PDB entry 5VOF | X-ray diffraction, 2.25 A resolution | chains H and L of the 3 polymer chains in the assembly

# Chain H
Molecule: Coagulation factor X
Source organism: Homo sapiens
Notes: EC 3.4.21.6
UniProtKB: P00742 (FA10_HUMAN); the construct lacks a stretch of the UniProt sequence and is renumbered around it, so the offset changes along the chain: 16-61 = UniProt 235-280; 62-124 = UniProt 282-344; 125-131 = UniProt 346-352; 132-146 = UniProt 355-369; 4 more segments
Sequence (233 residues; row label = number of the first residue in the row; note: 2 numbers in that range are skipped by the numbering (no residue carries them; nothing is unmodelled there); a row labelled like 131A-131B holds insertion residues (131A, then the next letters in order)):
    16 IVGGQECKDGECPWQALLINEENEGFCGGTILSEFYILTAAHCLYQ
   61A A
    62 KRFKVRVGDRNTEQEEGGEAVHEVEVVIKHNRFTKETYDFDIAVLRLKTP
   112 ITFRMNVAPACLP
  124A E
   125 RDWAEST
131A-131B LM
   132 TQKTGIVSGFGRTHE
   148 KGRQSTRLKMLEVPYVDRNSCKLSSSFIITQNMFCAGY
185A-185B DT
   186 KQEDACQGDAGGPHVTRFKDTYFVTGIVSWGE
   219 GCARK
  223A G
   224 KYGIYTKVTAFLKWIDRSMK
Disordered / not traced: 148-149
Cystine bridges: Cys22-Cys27, Cys42-Cys58, Cys168-Cys182
Sequence notes: engineered mutation Ala195 (Ser419 in P00742)
Metal / ion sites: Ca2+: Asp70, Asn72, Gln75, Glu76, Glu80; Na+: Tyr185, Asp185A, Arg222, Lys224
Small-molecule neighbours: Rivaroxaban (RIV; 5-chloro-N-({(5S)-2-oxo-3-[4-(3-oxomorpholin-4-yl)phenyl]-1,3-oxazolidin-5-yl}methyl)thiophene-2-carboxamide): Lys96, Glu97, Thr98, Tyr99, Phe174, Asp189, Ala190, Cys191, Gln192, Val213, Ser214, Trp215, Gly216, Glu217, Gly219, Gly226, Ile227, Tyr228
Swiss-Prot annotation at these positions:
  - active site (Charge relay system): His57, Asp102

# Chain L
Molecule: Coagulation factor X
Source organism: Homo sapiens
Notes: EC 3.4.21.6
UniProtKB: P00742 (FA10_HUMAN); residues 88-138 here correspond to UniProt positions 128-178 (UniProt number = residue number + 40)
Sequence (51 residues; each row starts with the number of its first residue):
    88 LCSLDNGDCDQFCHEEQNSVVCSCARGYTLADNGKACIPTGPYPCGKQTL
   138 E
Cystine bridges: Cys89-Cys100, Cys96-Cys109, Cys111-Cys124

# Interface between chain H and chain L
Residue-residue contacts - 41 pairs, chain H then chain L:
  Gly25(H) - Gln135(L)
  Gly25(H) - Thr136(L)  hydrogen bond (backbone-backbone)
  Glu26(H) - Gln135(L)  hydrogen bond (backbone-side chain)
  Pro28(H) - Lys134(L)
  Pro28(H) - Thr136(L)
  Trp29(H) - Gly133(L)
  Trp29(H) - Lys134(L)
  Phe114(H) - Tyr130(L)
  Arg115(H) - Tyr130(L)
  Arg115(H) - Thr136(L)
  Met116(H) - Tyr130(L)  hydrogen bond (backbone-side chain)
  Met116(H) - Thr136(L)  hydrogen bond
  Met116(H) - Leu137(L)
  Met116(H) - Glu138(L)  hydrogen bond (backbone-backbone)
  Asn117(H) - Thr136(L)  hydrogen bond (backbone-side chain)
  Ala119(H) - Thr136(L)
  Pro120(H) - Cys132(L)
  Pro120(H) - Gly133(L)  hydrogen bond (backbone-backbone)
  Ala121(H) - Cys132(L)
  Ala121(H) - Gly133(L)
  Cys122(H) - Cys132(L)  disulfide
  Cys122(H) - Gly133(L)  hydrogen bond (side chain-backbone)
  Leu123(H) - Phe99(L)
  Pro124(H) - Phe99(L)  hydrophobic
  Glu124A(H) - Phe99(L)
  Glu124A(H) - His101(L)  salt bridge
  Trp127(H) - Asn93(L)  hydrogen bond
  Trp127(H) - Gln98(L)  hydrogen bond (side chain-backbone)
  Trp127(H) - Phe99(L)  hydrophobic
  Trp127(H) - Cys100(L)
  Phe203(H) - Asn93(L)
  Phe203(H) - Asp97(L)
  Lys204(H) - Cys96(L)
  Lys204(H) - Asp97(L)
  Asp205(H) - Gly133(L)
  Asp205(H) - Lys134(L)  hydrogen bond (backbone-side chain)
  Thr206(H) - Gly133(L)
  Thr206(H) - Lys134(L)  hydrogen bond
  Tyr207(H) - Gly133(L)  hydrogen bond (backbone-backbone)
  Tyr207(H) - Gln135(L)
  Phe208(H) - Phe99(L)  hydrophobic
Also at the interface, not in a pair above, chain H (25 interface residues in all): Asp24, Val118, Thr131
Also at the interface, not in a pair above, chain L (20 interface residues in all): Asp92, Ala112, Arg113, Tyr115, Pro131
Cross-chain cystine bridges: Cys122(H)-Cys132(L)

# Overview
Chain H and chain L form an interface of 25 and 20 residues respectively; the contacts include 1 disulfide
bond, 13 hydrogen bonds and 1 salt bridge. Polar contacts include Glu124A(H)-His101(L), Glu26(H)-Gln135(L) and
Met116(H)-Tyr130(L). Chain H binds Rivaroxaban.
Here chain H is Coagulation factor X and chain L is Coagulation factor X, both from Homo sapiens. Entry 5VOF
(DesGla-XaS195A Bound to Aptamer 11F7t and Rivaroxaban) was determined by X-ray diffraction, deposited
together with 5VOE.
